4CE4 - chains A and E of the 38 polymer chains in the assembly; structure by electron microscopy, 4.90 A resolution (low resolution: residue-level contacts below are approximate; hydrogen-bond / salt-bridge calls are withheld).

# Chain A
Molecule: 16S Ribosomal RNA
Organism: Sus scrofa domestica
Sequence (1570 nucleotides; row label = number of the first residue in the row):
     1 ACCAAAGCUA GCUCAACAUN NNN
    28 NNNNNNN
    38 NNNNNNN
    24 NNNN
    35 NNN
    45 AAAUAAAAUA AAACAUUCAC CUAACAUUAA AGUAUAGGAG AUAGAAAUUU UUAUCCUGAC
   105 GCUAUAGAGA UAGUACCGUA AGG
  127A G
   128 AAAGAUGAAA GAAUAAAAUA AAAGUAAAAA AAAGCAAAGA UUACCCCUUC UACCUUUUGC
   188 AUAAUGGUUU AACCAGAAAA AAUCUAACAA AGAGAACUUU AGCUAGAUAC CCCGAAACCA
   248 GACGAGCUAC CCAUGAGCAG UUUAAAAGAA CCAACUCAUC UAUGUGGCAA AAUAGUGAGA
   308 AGACUUGUAG GUAGAGGUGA AAAGCCUAAC GAGCCUGGUG AUAGCUGGUU GUCCGAGAAA
   368 GAAUUUUAGU UCAACCUUAA AAAUACCCCA AAAACCCUAA AUUCCAAUGU AUUUUUAAGA
   428 GAUAGUCUAA AAAGGUACAG CUUUUUAGAA ACGGAUACAA CCUUGACUAG AGAGUAAAUC
   488 UUAAUACUAC CAUAGUAGGC CUAAAAGCAG CCAUCAAUUG AGAAAGCGUU AAAGCUCAAC
   548 AAAUUCACCA ACAUAAUCCC AAAAACUAAU AACAAACUCC UAGCCCAAUA CCGGACUAAU
   608 CUAUUGAAAC AUAGAAGCAA UAAUGUUAAU AUGAGUAACA AGAAGCCUUU CUCCUCGCAC
   668 ACGCUUACAU CAGUAACUAA UAAUAUACUG AUAAUUAACA ACCAAUAAAC CAAAACAACA
   728 CUAAAACGUU UAUUAAUUAC AUUGUUAACC CAACACAGGA GUGCACCAAG GAAAGAUUAA
   788 AAGAAGUAAA AGGAACUCGG CAAACACAAA CCCCGCCUGU UUACCAAAAA CAUCACCUCU
   848 AGCAUUACUA GUAUUAGAGG CAAUGCCUGC CCAGUGACAC CAGUUUAACG GCCGCGGUAU
   908 UCUGACCGUG CAAAGGUAGC AUAAUCACUU GUUCUCCAAA UAAGGACUUG UAUGAAUGGC
   968 CACACGAGGG UUUUACUGUC UCUUACUUCC AAUCAGUGAA AUUAACCUUC CCGUGAAGAG
  1028 GCGGGAAUAA AAAAAUAAGA CGAGAAGACC CUAUGGAGCU UUAAUUAACU AUUCCAAAAG
  1088 UUAAACAACU CAACCACAAA GGGAUAAAAC AUAACUUAAC AUGGACUAGC AAUUUCGGUU
  1148 GGGGUGACCU CGGAGUACAA AAAACCCUCC GAGUGAUUUU AAUCUAGACA AACCAGUCAA
  1208 AAUAACCAUA ACAUCACUUA UUGAUCCAAA AUUUUGAUCA ACGGAACAAG UUACCCUAGG
  1268 GAUAACAGCG CAAUCCUGUU CUAGAGUUCC UAUCGACAAU AGGGUUUACG ACCUCGAUGU
  1328 UGGAUCAGGA CACCCAAAUG GUGCAGCCGC UAUUAAAGGU UCGUUUGUUC AACGAUUAAA
  1388 GUCCUACGUG AUCUGAGUUC AGACCGGAGC AAUCCAGGUC GGUUUCUAUC UAUUAUAAAU
  1448 UUCUCCCAGU ACGAAAGGAC AAGAGAAAUG GGACCAACCU CACAAACGCG UCUCAGAGAU
  1508 AAUUAAUGAU UUAAUCUUAA CCUAAUUAAC UCAUAAUAAA UCCAGCCCUA GAACAGGGCA
  1568 CA
Disordered / not traced: 20-23, 28-34, 38-44, 401-407, 495-557, 573-577, 1092-1120, 1215-1218
Differences from the reference sequence: insertion (127A)

# Chain E
Protein: MRPL3
Organism: Sus scrofa domestica
Reference sequence: F1RX24 (F1RX24_PIG); residue numbers follow UniProt; this construct covers 1-399
Sequence (399 residues; numbered 1 to 399; the number before each row is that of its first residue):
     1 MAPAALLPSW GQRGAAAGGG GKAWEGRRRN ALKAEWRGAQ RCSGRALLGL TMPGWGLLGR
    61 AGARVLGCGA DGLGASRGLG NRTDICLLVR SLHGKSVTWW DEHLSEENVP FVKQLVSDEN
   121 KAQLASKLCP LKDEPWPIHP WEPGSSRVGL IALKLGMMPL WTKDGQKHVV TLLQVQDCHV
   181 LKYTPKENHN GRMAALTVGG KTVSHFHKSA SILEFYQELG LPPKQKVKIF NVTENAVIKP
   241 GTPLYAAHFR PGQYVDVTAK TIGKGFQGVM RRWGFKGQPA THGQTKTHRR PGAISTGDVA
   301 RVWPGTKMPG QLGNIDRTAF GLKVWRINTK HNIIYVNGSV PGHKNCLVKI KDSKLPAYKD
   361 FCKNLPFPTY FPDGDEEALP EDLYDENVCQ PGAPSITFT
Disordered / not traced: 1-147, 356-399

# How chain A and chain E interact
Pairs across the interface (151):
  A289(A) - Gly283(E)
  U290(A) - Thr285(E)
  U561(A) - Asp298(E)
  U561(A) - Val299(E)
  U561(A) - Trp303(E)
  A562(A) - Arg301(E)
  A787(A) - Phe266(E)
  A788(A) - Phe266(E)
  A788(A) - Gly268(E)
  A789(A) - Arg289(E)
  A789(A) - Arg290(E)
  G790(A) - Lys286(E)
  G790(A) - His288(E)
  G790(A) - Arg289(E)
  A791(A) - His288(E)
  C803(A) - His282(E)
  U804(A) - His282(E)
  C808(A) - Thr281(E)
  C808(A) - His282(E)
  U986(A) - Thr281(E)
  C987(A) - Ala280(E)
  U991(A) - Met270(E)
  U991(A) - Arg271(E)
  U991(A) - Arg289(E)
  A992(A) - Arg271(E)
  C1017(A) - Arg301(E)
  C1018(A) - Val299(E)
  A1041(A) - Phe266(E)
  A1042(A) - Pro309(E)
  U1043(A) - Arg290(E)
  U1043(A) - Pro291(E)
  U1043(A) - Ile294(E)
  U1043(A) - Met308(E)
  A1044(A) - Arg290(E)
  A1044(A) - Gly292(E)
  A1044(A) - Ile294(E)
  A1045(A) - Ala293(E)
  A1045(A) - Ile294(E)
  A1045(A) - Ser295(E)
  A1045(A) - Thr296(E)
  A1045(A) - Val299(E)
  A1045(A) - Ala300(E)
  G1046(A) - Ala300(E)
  A1331(A) - Gln278(E)
  A1331(A) - Pro279(E)
  U1332(A) - Gly277(E)
  U1332(A) - Gln278(E)
  U1332(A) - Pro291(E)
  C1333(A) - Phe275(E)
  C1333(A) - Lys276(E)
  C1333(A) - Gly277(E)
  C1333(A) - Pro291(E)
  C1333(A) - Ala293(E)
  A1334(A) - Phe275(E)
  A1334(A) - Thr296(E)
  U1392(A) - Thr296(E)
  U1392(A) - Asp298(E)
  A1393(A) - Thr296(E)
  G1395(A) - Thr296(E)
  G1395(A) - Gly297(E)
  U1396(A) - Ala293(E)
  U1399(A) - Gln278(E)
  U1399(A) - Thr287(E)
  U1399(A) - Gly292(E)
  U1399(A) - Ala293(E)
  C1400(A) - Gly283(E)
  C1400(A) - Gln284(E)
  C1400(A) - Thr285(E)
  C1400(A) - Thr287(E)
  U1401(A) - Gly283(E)
  A1439(A) - Arg301(E)
  A1439(A) - Val302(E)
  U1440(A) - Val302(E)
  U1440(A) - Trp303(E)
  U1440(A) - Pro304(E)
  U1440(A) - Gly305(E)
  U1440(A) - Thr306(E)
  U1440(A) - Met308(E)
  U1441(A) - Arg272(E)
  U1441(A) - Gly305(E)
  U1441(A) - Thr306(E)
  U1441(A) - Met308(E)
  U1441(A) - Pro309(E)
  U1441(A) - Gly310(E)
  A1442(A) - Trp273(E)
  A1442(A) - Leu312(E)
  A1442(A) - Ile315(E)
  G1479(A) - Arg317(E)
  A1480(A) - Thr261(E)
  A1480(A) - Arg317(E)
  C1481(A) - Lys154(E)
  C1481(A) - Met157(E)
  C1481(A) - Thr261(E)
  C1481(A) - Ile262(E)
  C1481(A) - Ser339(E)
  C1481(A) - Val340(E)
  C1481(A) - Gly342(E)
  C1482(A) - Lys154(E)
  C1482(A) - Ile262(E)
  A1483(A) - Met157(E)
  A1483(A) - Met158(E)
  A1483(A) - Pro159(E)
  A1483(A) - Val169(E)
  A1483(A) - Lys344(E)
  A1493(A) - Arg271(E)
  A1493(A) - His343(E)
  C1494(A) - Lys264(E)
  C1494(A) - Arg271(E)
  G1495(A) - Arg271(E)
  U1498(A) - Val169(E)
  C1499(A) - Gly338(E)
  U1500(A) - Phe320(E)
  U1500(A) - Gly321(E)
  A1502(A) - Lys354(E)
  U1541(A) - His189(E)
  A1542(A) - Phe320(E)
  A1542(A) - Lys351(E)
  A1543(A) - Thr258(E)
  A1543(A) - Asp316(E)
  A1543(A) - Thr318(E)
  A1543(A) - Lys351(E)
  U1544(A) - Asp316(E)
  U1544(A) - Lys349(E)
  A1545(A) - Met193(E)
  A1545(A) - Ile229(E)
  A1546(A) - Ile212(E)
  A1546(A) - Val227(E)
  U1548(A) - Ser209(E)
  C1549(A) - Lys208(E)
  G1552(A) - Phe206(E)
  U1556(A) - His343(E)
  U1556(A) - Lys344(E)
  U1556(A) - Asn345(E)
  A1557(A) - Ile262(E)
  A1557(A) - Gly263(E)
  A1557(A) - His343(E)
  G1558(A) - Gly263(E)
  G1558(A) - Lys264(E)
  G1558(A) - Gly265(E)
  A1559(A) - Phe266(E)
  G1564(A) - Gln225(E)
  G1564(A) - Lys226(E)
  G1565(A) - Val203(E)
  G1565(A) - Gln225(E)
  C1566(A) - Thr202(E)
  C1566(A) - Val203(E)
  C1566(A) - Phe206(E)
  A1567(A) - Thr202(E)
  A1567(A) - Phe206(E)
  C1568(A) - His205(E)
  C1568(A) - Phe206(E)
Interface residues without a listed pair, chain A (76 interface residues in all): U990, G1478, A1540, C1550, A1551, A1562, G1563
Interface residues without a listed pair, chain E (92 interface residues in all): Lys201, His207, Ser211, Thr233, Lys260, Gln267, Gln311, Asn314, Asn337, Pro341

# Summary
The interface between chain A and chain E involves 76 residues on one side and 92 on the other.
Here chain A is 16S Ribosomal RNA and chain E is MRPL3, both from Sus scrofa domestica. Entry 4CE4 (39S large
subunit of the porcine mitochondrial ribosome) was determined by electron microscopy.
